6TBC - chains B and D of the 4 polymer chains in the assembly; structure by X-ray diffraction, 2.55 A resolution.

== Chain B (and D) ==
Molecule: Enoyl-[acyl-carrier-protein] reductase [NADPH]
Organism: Staphylococcus aureus
Notes: EC 1.3.1.39; chain D of this document is another copy of the same molecule, construct and numbering; everything in this record applies to it too
Reference sequence: A0A0J9X1X7 (A0A0J9X1X7_STAAU); residues 3-256 here correspond to UniProt positions 20-273 (UniProt number = residue number + 17)
Sequence (261 residues; numbered -4 to 256; the number before each row is that of its first residue; numbers below 1 keep their minus sign (Gly-4 is residue -4)):
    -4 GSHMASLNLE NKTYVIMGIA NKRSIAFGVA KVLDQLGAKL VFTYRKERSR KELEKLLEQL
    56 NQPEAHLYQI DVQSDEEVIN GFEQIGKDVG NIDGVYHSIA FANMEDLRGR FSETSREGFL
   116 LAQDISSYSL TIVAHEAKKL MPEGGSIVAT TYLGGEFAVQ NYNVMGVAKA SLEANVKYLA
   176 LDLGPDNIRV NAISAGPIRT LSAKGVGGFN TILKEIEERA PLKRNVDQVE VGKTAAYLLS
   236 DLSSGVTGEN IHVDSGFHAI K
Not modelled in the structure: -4 (chain D: -4 to -2)
Sequence notes: expression tag (-4 to 2)
Ligand contacts:
  - N5H ((2E,5R,10E,12E,15S,19R)-20-[[(2R,3R)-3-aminocarbonyloxy-2-methyl-butanoyl]amino]-3,5,15-trimethyl-7-methylidene-19-oxidanyl-17-oxidanylidene-icosa-2,10,12-trienoic acid): Arg40, Ala95, Phe96, Ala97, Asn98, Met99, Leu102, Tyr147, Val154, Gln155, Asn156, Tyr157, Met160, Lys164, Pro192, Leu196, Ser197, Ala198, Val201, Phe204, Ile207
  - NADPH (NDP; NADPH dihydro-nicotinamide-adenine-dinucleotide phosphate): Gly13, Ile14, Ala15, Ser19, Ile20, Ala21, Tyr39, Arg40, Lys41, Ser44, Ile65, Asp66, Val67, Gln68, Ser93, Ile94, Ala95, Phe96, Ile120, Thr145, Thr146, Tyr147, Tyr157, Lys164, Ala190, Gly191, Pro192, Ile193, Thr195, Leu196, Ser197, Ala198, Phe204
From the paper describing this entry:
  - binding site for N5H: Ser197
  - mutagenesis - M99T/Y147C, Y147C: abolished catalytic activity
  - mutagenesis - M99T, M99T/Y147C, Y147C: increased growth in response to kalimantacin

== Interface between chain B and chain D ==
Contacting residue pairs - 27 pairs, chain B then chain D:
  Leu148(B) - Lys256(D)
  Phe152(B) - Phe152(D)  hydrophobic
  Phe152(B) - His253(D)
  Phe152(B) - Ala254(D)
  Phe152(B) - Ile255(D)
  Phe152(B) - Lys256(D)
  Ala153(B) - Ala254(D)  hydrogen bond (backbone-backbone)
  Ala153(B) - Ile255(D)
  Ala153(B) - Lys256(D)  hydrogen bond (backbone-backbone)
  Val154(B) - Lys256(D)
  Arg214(B) - Glu210(D)  salt bridge
  Arg214(B) - Arg214(D)
  Phe252(B) - Lys256(D)  hydrogen bond (backbone-side chain)
  His253(B) - Phe152(D)
  Ala254(B) - Phe152(D)
  Ala254(B) - Ala153(D)  hydrogen bond (backbone-backbone)
  Ile255(B) - Phe152(D)
  Ile255(B) - Ala153(D)
  Ile255(B) - Lys256(D)  hydrogen bond (backbone-side chain)
  Lys256(B) - Leu148(D)
  Lys256(B) - Phe152(D)
  Lys256(B) - Ala153(D)  hydrogen bond (backbone-backbone)
  Lys256(B) - Val154(D)
  Lys256(B) - Phe252(D)  hydrogen bond (side chain-backbone)
  Lys256(B) - His253(D)
  Lys256(B) - Ile255(D)  hydrogen bond (side chain-backbone)
  Lys256(B) - Lys256(D)
Also at the interface, not in a pair above, chain B (13 interface residues in all): Gln155, Glu210, Lys218
Also at the interface, not in a pair above, chain D (12 interface residues in all): Gln155

== Overview ==
The interface between chain B and chain D involves 13 residues on one side and 12 on the other; the contacts
include 8 hydrogen bonds and 1 salt bridge. Among the polar pairs are Arg214(B)-Glu210(D), Phe252(B)-Lys256(D)
and Ile255(B)-Lys256(D). The paper reports a binding site for N5H at Ser197(B); M99T, M99T/Y147C and Y147C of
chain B increase growth in response to kalimantacin.
Chain B and chain D are both Enoyl-[acyl-carrier-protein] reductase [NADPH] (Staphylococcus aureus); the
structure, Crystal structure of S. aureus FabI in complex with NADPH and kalimantacin B, was determined by
X-ray diffraction (same publication as 6TBB).
